Entry 5IQM (X-ray diffraction, 1.50 A resolution); this record covers chains G and F.

Chain G:
Protein: Protein FimG
Organism: Escherichia coli K-12
UniProtKB: P08190 (FIMG_ECOLI); residues 13-144 here correspond to UniProt positions 36-167 (UniProt number = residue number + 23)
Chain sequence (132 residues; numbered 13 to 144; the number before each row is that of its first residue):
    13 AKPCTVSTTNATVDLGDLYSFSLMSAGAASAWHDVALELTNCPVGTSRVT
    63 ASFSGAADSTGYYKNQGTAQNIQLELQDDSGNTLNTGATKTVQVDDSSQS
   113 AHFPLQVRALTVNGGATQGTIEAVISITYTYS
Disulfide bonds: Cys16-Cys54
Construct notes: engineered mutation Glu134 (Gln157 in P08190)
Ion coordination: Co2+ site 1: Asp26 (shared with 1 residue of chain A); Co2+ site 2 near His45 (its only coordinating residue here); Co2+ site 3: His114 (shared with 1 residue of chain A)
UniProt features mapped onto this chain:
  - site: Tyr143 (Required for stability and transport)

Chain F:
Protein: Protein FimF
UniProtKB: P08189 (FIMF_ECOLI); residues 1-15 here correspond to UniProt positions 23-37 (UniProt number = residue number + 22)
Chain sequence (15 residues; row label = number of the first residue in the row):
     1 ADSRIRIRGYVRNNG
Not modelled in the structure: 14-15
Construct notes: engineered mutation Arg4 (Thr26 in P08189), Arg6 (Thr28 in P08189), Asn13 (Asp35 in P08189)

Chain G / chain F interface:
Residue-residue contacts (67):
  Val18(G) - Asp2(F)
  Val18(G) - Ser3(F)
  Thr20(G) - Ser3(F)  hydrogen bond (backbone-side chain)
  Thr21(G) - Asp2(F)
  Thr21(G) - Ser3(F)
  Thr21(G) - Arg4(F)  hydrogen bond (backbone-backbone)
  Asn22(G) - Arg4(F)
  Ala23(G) - Arg4(F)  hydrogen bond (backbone-backbone)
  Ala23(G) - Ile5(F)
  Ala23(G) - Arg6(F)  hydrogen bond (backbone-backbone)
  Thr24(G) - Arg6(F)
  Thr24(G) - Arg8(F)
  Val25(G) - Arg6(F)  hydrogen bond (backbone-backbone)
  Val25(G) - Ile7(F)
  Val25(G) - Arg8(F)  hydrogen bond (backbone-backbone)
  Asp26(G) - Arg8(F)
  Asp26(G) - Gly9(F)
  Leu27(G) - Ile7(F)  hydrophobic
  Leu27(G) - Arg8(F)  hydrogen bond (backbone-backbone)
  Gly28(G) - Gly9(F)
  Gly28(G) - Tyr10(F)  hydrogen bond (backbone-backbone)
  Asp29(G) - Tyr10(F)
  Asp29(G) - Arg12(F)  salt bridge
  Leu30(G) - Tyr10(F)  hydrogen bond (backbone-backbone)
  Leu30(G) - Val11(F)
  Leu30(G) - Arg12(F)  hydrogen bond (backbone-backbone)
  Tyr31(G) - Arg12(F)
  Ser32(G) - Val11(F)
  Ser32(G) - Arg12(F)  hydrogen bond (backbone-backbone)
  Ser32(G) - Asn13(F)
  Ala81(G) - Val11(F)  hydrophobic
  Leu86(G) - Ile7(F)  hydrophobic
  Val119(G) - Ile7(F)  hydrophobic
  Thr129(G) - Val11(F)
  Gln130(G) - Tyr10(F)
  Gln130(G) - Val11(F)
  Gln130(G) - Arg12(F)
  Gln130(G) - Asn13(F)  hydrogen bond (side chain-backbone)
  Gly131(G) - Tyr10(F)
  Gly131(G) - Val11(F)  hydrogen bond (backbone-backbone)
  Thr132(G) - Gly9(F)
  Thr132(G) - Tyr10(F)
  Ile133(G) - Ile7(F)
  Ile133(G) - Arg8(F)
  Ile133(G) - Gly9(F)  hydrogen bond (backbone-backbone)
  Ile133(G) - Tyr10(F)
  Ile133(G) - Val11(F)  hydrophobic
  Glu134(G) - Ile7(F)
  Ala135(G) - Ile5(F)
  Ala135(G) - Arg6(F)
  Ala135(G) - Ile7(F)  hydrogen bond (backbone-backbone)
  Val136(G) - Arg4(F)
  Val136(G) - Ile5(F)
  Val136(G) - Arg6(F)
  Ile137(G) - Arg4(F)
  Ile137(G) - Ile5(F)  hydrogen bond (backbone-backbone)
  Ile137(G) - Ile7(F)  hydrophobic
  Ser138(G) - Ala1(F)
  Ser138(G) - Ser3(F)
  Ser138(G) - Arg4(F)
  Ile139(G) - Ala1(F)
  Ile139(G) - Asp2(F)  hydrogen bond (backbone-backbone)
  Ile139(G) - Ser3(F)  hydrogen bond (backbone-backbone)
  Ile139(G) - Ile5(F)  hydrophobic
  Thr140(G) - Asp2(F)
  Tyr141(G) - Asp2(F)  hydrogen bond (backbone-side chain)
  Tyr141(G) - Ser3(F)  hydrogen bond
Interface residues without a listed pair, chain G (36 interface residues in all): Leu35, Val47, Leu49, Ile84, Leu117, Ala128

Summary:
36 residues of chain G and 13 residues of chain F are in contact, with 20 hydrogen bonds and 1 salt bridge.
Polar contacts include Asp29(G)-Arg12(F), Thr20(G)-Ser3(F) and Gln130(G)-Asn13(F).
Chain G is Protein FimG (Escherichia coli K-12) and chain F is Protein FimF; the structure, Crystal structure
of the E. coli type 1 pilus subunit FimG (engineered variant with substitution Q134E ..., was determined by
X-ray diffraction together with 5IQN and 5IQO from the same study.
